PDB entry 7HOX | X-ray diffraction, 1.67 A resolution | chains A and B

[Chain A]
Name: Serine protease subunit NS2B
Source organism: Zika virus
UniProtKB: Q32ZE1 (POLG_ZIKV); residues 46-89 here correspond to UniProt positions 1414-1457 (UniProt number = residue number + 1368)
Chain sequence (46 residues; numbered 44 to 89; the number before each row is that of its first residue):
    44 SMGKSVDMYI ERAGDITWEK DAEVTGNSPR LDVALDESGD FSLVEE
Disordered / not traced: 44-49, 89
Sequence notes: expression tag (44-45)

[Chain B]
Name: Serine protease NS3
Source organism: Zika virus
Notes: EC 3.4.21.91, 3.6.1.15, 3.6.4.13
UniProtKB: Q32ZE1 (POLG_ZIKV); residues 11-177 here correspond to UniProt positions 1509-1675 (UniProt number = residue number + 1498)
Chain sequence (168 residues; row label = number of the first residue in the row):
    10 MKEVKKGETT DGVYRVMTRR LLGSTQVGVG VMQEGVFHTM WHVTKGAALR SGEGRLDPYW
    70 GDVKQDLVSY CGPWKLDAAW DGLSEVQLLA VPPGERAKNI QTLPGIFKTK DGDIGAVALD
   130 YPAGTSGSPI LDKCGRVIGL YGNGVVIKNG SYVSAITQGK REEETPVE
Disordered / not traced: 10-15, 172-177
Sequence notes: initiating methionine (10); conflict Lys-107 (Arg1605 in Q32ZE1)
Disulfides: Cys-143 forms a disulfide with the same residue of a neighbouring copy of this chain
Residues lining bound ligands: A1BGK ((2P)-2-(6-methoxypyridin-3-yl)-N-(1-methyl-1H-pyrazol-4-yl)benzamide): His-51, Tyr-130, Pro-131, Ala-132, Ser-135, Tyr-150, Gly-151, Asn-152, Val-155, Tyr-161
UniProt features mapped onto this chain:
  - active site (Charge relay system): His-51, Asp-75, Ser-135

[How chain A and chain B interact]
Pairs across the interface - 94 pairs, chain A then chain B:
  Asp-50(A) / Thr-27(B)
  Asp-50(A) / Arg-59(B)  salt bridge
  Met-51(A) / Met-26(B)
  Met-51(A) / Val-36(B)  hydrophobic
  Met-51(A) / Val-52(B)
  Met-51(A) / Thr-53(B)
  Met-51(A) / Leu-58(B)
  Met-51(A) / Arg-59(B)  hydrogen bond (backbone-backbone)
  Tyr-52(A) / Arg-24(B)
  Tyr-52(A) / Val-25(B)
  Tyr-52(A) / Met-26(B)  hydrogen bond (backbone-backbone)
  Tyr-52(A) / Arg-28(B)  hydrogen bond
  Tyr-52(A) / Ser-33(B)  hydrogen bond
  Tyr-52(A) / Arg-59(B)
  Ile-53(A) / Tyr-23(B)  hydrophobic
  Ile-53(A) / Arg-24(B)
  Ile-53(A) / Met-41(B)  hydrophobic
  Ile-53(A) / Phe-46(B)  hydrophobic
  Ile-53(A) / Arg-59(B)  hydrogen bond (backbone-backbone)
  Ile-53(A) / Ser-60(B)
  Glu-54(A) / Tyr-23(B)
  Glu-54(A) / Arg-24(B)  hydrogen bond (backbone-backbone)
  Arg-55(A) / Glu-17(B)
  Arg-55(A) / Asp-20(B)  hydrogen bond (side chain-backbone)
  Arg-55(A) / Gly-21(B)
  Arg-55(A) / Val-22(B)
  Arg-55(A) / Tyr-23(B)
  Ala-56(A) / Val-22(B)  hydrogen bond (backbone-backbone)
  Ala-56(A) / Arg-24(B)
  Ala-56(A) / Val-100(B)  hydrophobic
  Ala-56(A) / Ala-106(B)
  Gly-57(A) / Gly-21(B)
  Gly-57(A) / Val-22(B)  hydrogen bond (backbone-backbone)
  Asp-58(A) / Leu-98(B)
  Ile-59(A) / Gly-21(B)
  Ile-59(A) / Val-22(B)
  Ile-59(A) / Val-40(B)  hydrophobic
  Ile-59(A) / Leu-98(B)  hydrophobic
  Ile-59(A) / Leu-140(B)  hydrophobic
  Ile-59(A) / Gly-144(B)
  Thr-60(A) / Asn-108(B)  hydrogen bond (backbone-side chain)
  Thr-60(A) / Leu-140(B)
  Trp-61(A) / Glu-94(B)
  Trp-61(A) / Val-95(B)
  Trp-61(A) / Gln-96(B)
  Trp-61(A) / Gln-110(B)
  Trp-61(A) / Leu-140(B)
  Trp-61(A) / Asp-141(B)
  Trp-61(A) / Lys-142(B)
  Glu-62(A) / Gln-96(B)  hydrogen bond (backbone-side chain)
  Glu-62(A) / Asn-108(B)
  Ala-65(A) / Asn-108(B)
  Glu-66(A) / Ile-109(B)
  Glu-66(A) / Gln-110(B)  hydrogen bond (backbone-backbone)
  Val-67(A) / Glu-94(B)
  Val-67(A) / Gln-110(B)
  Thr-68(A) / Ile-109(B)
  Thr-68(A) / Gln-110(B)  hydrogen bond (backbone-backbone)
  Thr-68(A) / Thr-111(B)  hydrogen bond (backbone-side chain)
  Thr-68(A) / Leu-128(B)
  Gly-69(A) / Thr-111(B)
  Gly-69(A) / Ala-127(B)
  Gly-69(A) / Leu-128(B)
  Asn-70(A) / Thr-111(B)
  Asn-70(A) / Leu-112(B)
  Asn-70(A) / Ala-127(B)
  Ser-71(A) / Leu-112(B)  hydrogen bond (side chain-backbone)
  Ser-71(A) / Pro-113(B)
  Ser-71(A) / Gly-114(B)
  Pro-72(A) / Gly-114(B)
  Pro-72(A) / Ile-115(B)  hydrogen bond (backbone-backbone)
  Arg-73(A) / Ile-115(B)
  Leu-74(A) / Ile-115(B)  hydrogen bond (backbone-backbone)
  Leu-74(A) / Phe-116(B)
  Leu-74(A) / Lys-117(B)  hydrogen bond (backbone-backbone)
  Leu-74(A) / Ile-156(B)  hydrophobic
  Asp-75(A) / Lys-117(B)
  Val-76(A) / Phe-116(B)  hydrophobic
  Val-76(A) / Lys-117(B)  hydrogen bond (backbone-backbone)
  Val-76(A) / Thr-118(B)
  Leu-78(A) / Lys-73(B)
  Asp-79(A) / Lys-73(B)
  Glu-80(A) / Lys-73(B)
  Ser-81(A) / Val-72(B)
  Gly-82(A) / Val-72(B)
  Gly-82(A) / Lys-73(B)
  Gly-82(A) / Asn-152(B)  hydrogen bond (backbone-side chain)
  Phe-84(A) / Asn-152(B)
  Phe-84(A) / Gly-153(B)
  Phe-84(A) / Ala-164(B)  hydrophobic
  Ser-85(A) / Val-154(B)
  Leu-86(A) / Val-154(B)  hydrophobic
  Leu-86(A) / Val-155(B)
  Glu-88(A) / Lys-157(B)
Interface residues without a listed pair, chain B (60 interface residues in all): Thr-19, Arg-29, Ala-57, Leu-65, Ile-123, Pro-138, Val-146, Val-162

[In short]
34 residues of chain A and 60 residues of chain B are in contact; the contacts include 20 hydrogen bonds and 1
salt bridge. Polar contacts include Asp-50(A)/Arg-59(B), Tyr-52(A)/Arg-28(B) and Tyr-52(A)/Ser-33(B). Ligands
of chain B: compound A1BGK. From UniProt: 3 active-site residues on chain B.
Here chain A is Serine protease subunit NS2B and chain B is Serine protease NS3, both from Zika virus. Entry
7HOX (PanDDA analysis group deposition -- Crystal Structure of ZIKV NS2B-NS3 protease in complex with
ASAP-0014821-001) was determined by X-ray diffraction.
